PDB entry 5NO4 | electron microscopy, 5.16 A resolution (low resolution: residue-level contacts below are approximate; hydrogen-bond / salt-bridge calls are withheld) | chains A and Z of the 20 polymer chains in the assembly

Chain A:
Molecule: 16S ribosomal RNA
Organism: Escherichia coli (strain K12)
Sequence (1534 nucleotides; each row starts with the number of its first residue):
     1 AAAUUGAAGAGUUUGAUCAUGGCUCAGAUUGAACGCUGGCGGCAGGCCUA
    51 ACACAUGCAAGUCGAACGGUAACAGGAAGAAGCUUGCUUCUUUGCUGACG
   101 AGUGGCGGACGGGUGAGUAAUGUCUGGGAAACUGCCUGAUGGAGGGGGAU
   151 AACUACUGGAAACGGUAGCUAAUACCGCAUAACGUCGCAAGACCAAAGAG
   201 GGGGACCUUCGGGCCUCUUGCCAUCGGAUGUGCCCAGAUGGGAUUAGCUA
   251 GUAGGUGGGGUAACGGCUCACCUAGGCGACGAUCCCUAGCUGGUCUGAGA
   301 GGAUGACCAGCCACACUGGAACUGAGACACGGUCCAGACUCCUACGGGAG
   351 GCAGCAGUGGGGAAUAUUGCACAAUGGGCGCAAGCCUGAUGCAGCCAUGC
   401 CGCGUGUAUGAAGAAGGCCUUCGGGUUGUAAAGUACUUUCAGCGGGGAGG
   451 AAGGGAGUAAAGUUAAUACCUUUGCUCAUUGACGUUACCCGCAGAAGAAG
   501 CACCGGCUAACUCCGUGCCAGCAGCCXCGGUAAUACGGAGGGUGCAAGCG
   551 UUAAUCGGAAUUACUGGGCGUAAAGCGCACGCAGGCGGUUUGUUAAGUCA
   601 GAUGUGAAAUCCCCGGGCUCAACCUGGGAACUGCAUCUGAUACUGGCAAG
   651 CUUGAGUCUCGUAGAGGGGGGUAGAAUUCCAGGUGUAGCGGUGAAAUGCG
   701 UAGAGAUCUGGAGGAAUACCGGUGGCGAAGGCGGCCCCCUGGACGAAGAC
   751 UGACGCUCAGGUGCGAAAGCGUGGGGAGCAAACAGGAUUAGAUACCCUGG
   801 UAGUCCACGCCGUAAACGAUGUCGACUUGGAGGUUGUGCCCUUGAGGCGU
   851 GGCUUCCGGAGCUAACGCGUUAAGUCGACCGCCUGGGGAGUACGGCCGCA
   901 AGGUUAAAACUCAAAUGAAUUGACGGGGGCCCGCACAAGCGGUGGAGCAU
   951 GUGGUUUAAUUCGAUGXAACGCGAAGAACCUUACCUGGUCUUGACAUCCA
  1001 CGGAAGUUUUCAGAGAUGAGAAUGUGCCUUCGGGAACCGUGAGACAGGUG
  1051 CUGCAUGGCUGUCGUCAGCUCGUGUUGUGAAAUGUUGGGUUAAGUCCCGC
  1101 AACGAGCGCAACCCUUAUCCUUUGUUGCCAGCGGUCCGGCCGGGAACUCA
  1151 AAGGAGACUGCCAGUGAUAAACUGGAGGAAGGUGGGGAUGACGUCAAGUC
  1201 AUCAUGGCCCUUACGACCAGGGCUACACACGUGCUACAAUGGCGCAUACA
  1251 AAGAGAAGCGACCUCGCGAGAGCAAGCGGACCUCAUAAAGUGCGUCGUAG
  1301 UCCGGAUUGGAGUCUGCAACUCGACUCCAUGAAGUCGGAAUCGCUAGUAA
  1351 UCGUGGAUCAGAAUGCCACGGUGAAUACGUUCCCGGGCCUUGUACACACC
  1401 GCCCGUXACACCAUGGGAGUGGGUUGCAAAAGAAGUAGGUAGCUUAACCU
  1451 UCGGGAGGGCGCUUACCACUUUGUGAUUCAUGACUGGGGUGAAGUCGUAA
  1501 CAAGGUAACCGUAGGGGAACCUGCGGUUGGAUCA
Modified positions: PSU (pseudouridine-5'-monophosphate) at position 516, G7M (N7-methyl-guanosine-5'-monophosphate) at position 527, 2MG (2N-methylguanosine-5'-monophosphate) at position 966, 5MC (5-methylcytidine-5'-monophosphate) at position 967, 2MG (2N-methylguanosine-5'-monophosphate) at position 1207, 4OC (4n,o2'-methylcytidine-5'-monophosphate) at position 1402, 5MC (5-methylcytidine-5'-monophosphate) at position 1407, UR3 (3-methyluridine-5'-monophoshate) at position 1498, 2MG (2N-methylguanosine-5'-monophosphate) at position 1516, MA6 (6N-dimethyladenosine-5'-monophoshate) at position 1518, MA6 (6N-dimethyladenosine-5'-monophoshate) at position 1519
Metal / ion sites: Mg2+ site 1 near G21 (its only coordinating residue here); Mg2+ site 2 near G100 (its only coordinating residue here); Mg2+ site 3 near G113 (its only coordinating residue here); Mg2+ site 4 near U114 (its only coordinating residue here); Mg2+ site 5: A116, G117, G289; Mg2+ site 6: G145, A197; Mg2+ site 7: A174, C175; Mg2+ site 8: U180, C194, A195; Mg2+ site 9 near C328 (its only coordinating residue here); Mg2+ site 10 near A329 (its only coordinating residue here); Mg2+ site 11 near C352 (its only coordinating residue here); Mg2+ site 12: C355, A356; 35 more Mg2+ sites not listed

Chain Z:
Name: Small ribosomal subunit biogenesis GTPase RsgA
Organism: Escherichia coli (strain K12)
Notes: EC 3.6.1.-
UniProt: P39286 (RSGA_ECOLI); residues 34-346 here = UniProt positions 34-346
Sequence (313 residues; row label = number of the first residue in the row):
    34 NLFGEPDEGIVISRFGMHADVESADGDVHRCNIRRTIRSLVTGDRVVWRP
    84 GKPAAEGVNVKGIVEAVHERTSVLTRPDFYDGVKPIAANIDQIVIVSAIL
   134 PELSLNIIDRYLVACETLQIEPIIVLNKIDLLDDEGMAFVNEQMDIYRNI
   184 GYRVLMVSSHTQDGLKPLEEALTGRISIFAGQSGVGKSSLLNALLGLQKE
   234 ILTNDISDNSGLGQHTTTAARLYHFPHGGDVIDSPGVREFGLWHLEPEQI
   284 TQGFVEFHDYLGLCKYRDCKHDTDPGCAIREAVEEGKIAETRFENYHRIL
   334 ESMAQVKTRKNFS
Metal / ion sites: Mg2+: Ser-221, Thr-250 (together with GMP-PNP); Zn2+: Cys-297, Cys-302, His-304, Cys-310
Ligand contacts: GMP-PNP (GNP; phosphoaminophosphonic acid-guanylate ester): Asn-160, Lys-161, Asp-163, Leu-164, Ser-191, Ser-192, His-193, Gln-215, Ser-216, Gly-217, Val-218, Gly-219, Lys-220, Ser-221, Ser-222, Asp-238, Ser-240, Gln-247, His-248, Thr-249, Thr-250, Gly-269
Swiss-Prot annotation at these positions:
  - region: Phe-287 to Gly-319 (Required for binding to mature and immature 30S ribosomes)
  - binding site (GTP): Asn-160 to Asp-163, Gly-214 to Ser-222
  - binding site (Zn(2+)): Cys-297, Cys-302, His-304, Cys-310

How chain A and chain Z interact:
Contacting residue pairs - 67 pairs, chain A then chain Z:
  C519(A) / Arg-68(Z)
  C519(A) / Thr-69(Z)
  A520(A) / Asn-34(Z)
  G521(A) / Asn-34(Z)
  U789(A) / Arg-331(Z)
  A790(A) / Asn-139(Z)
  A790(A) / Arg-143(Z)
  A790(A) / Gln-215(Z)
  A790(A) / Arg-271(Z)
  A790(A) / Phe-273(Z)
  A790(A) / Arg-331(Z)
  G791(A) / Glu-135(Z)
  G791(A) / Leu-245(Z)
  G791(A) / Arg-271(Z)
  A792(A) / Glu-135(Z)
  U793(A) / Leu-245(Z)
  G926(A) / Arg-342(Z)
  G945(A) / Arg-300(Z)
  A946(A) / Arg-300(Z)
  C1230(A) / Arg-300(Z)
  C1230(A) / Asp-301(Z)
  G1337(A) / Tyr-299(Z)
  G1338(A) / Tyr-299(Z)
  G1338(A) / Asp-301(Z)
  G1338(A) / Asp-307(Z)
  G1338(A) / Pro-308(Z)
  A1339(A) / Asp-301(Z)
  A1339(A) / Thr-306(Z)
  A1339(A) / Asp-307(Z)
  C1400(A) / Lys-343(Z)
  G1401(A) / Tyr-113(Z)
  4OC_1402(A) / Tyr-113(Z)
  5MC_1407(A) / Thr-251(Z)
  A1408(A) / Phe-48(Z)
  A1408(A) / Thr-251(Z)
  C1409(A) / Phe-48(Z)
  C1409(A) / His-51(Z)
  A1410(A) / His-51(Z)
  G1491(A) / Met-50(Z)
  A1492(A) / Arg-68(Z)
  A1493(A) / Gly-49(Z)
  A1493(A) / Met-50(Z)
  A1493(A) / Ile-66(Z)
  A1493(A) / Arg-68(Z)
  G1494(A) / Arg-47(Z)
  G1494(A) / Gly-49(Z)
  G1494(A) / Lys-117(Z)
  U1495(A) / Lys-117(Z)
  U1495(A) / Ala-252(Z)
  U1495(A) / Pro-268(Z)
  C1496(A) / His-248(Z)
  C1496(A) / Val-270(Z)
  C1496(A) / Glu-272(Z)
  G1497(A) / Val-270(Z)
  G1497(A) / Arg-271(Z)
  G1497(A) / Glu-272(Z)
  UR3_1498(A) / Phe-112(Z)
  UR3_1498(A) / Tyr-113(Z)
  UR3_1498(A) / Asp-114(Z)
  G1504(A) / Tyr-113(Z)
  G1505(A) / Tyr-113(Z)
  G1505(A) / Arg-342(Z)
  2MG_1516(A) / Asn-242(Z)
  G1517(A) / Asp-241(Z)
  G1517(A) / Asn-242(Z)
  G1517(A) / Gln-247(Z)
  G1517(A) / His-248(Z)
Other interface residues (no listed pair), chain A (37 interface residues in all): G944, A1229, C1403
Other interface residues (no listed pair), chain Z (46 interface residues in all): Arg-71, Asp-111, Ser-137, Thr-249, Gly-269, Glu-281, Cys-302, Asn-344

In short:
37 residues of chain A face 46 of chain Z across their interface. Bound to chain Z: GMP-PNP. A116(A), G117(A)
and G289(A) coordinate Mg2+ site 5. From UniProt: 13 GTP-binding residues and 4 Zn2+-binding residues on chain
Z.
Here chain A is 16S ribosomal RNA and chain Z is Small ribosomal subunit biogenesis GTPase RsgA, both from
Escherichia coli (strain K12). Entry 5NO4 (RsgA-GDPNP bound to the 30S ribosomal subunit (RsgA assembly
intermediate with uS3)) was determined by electron microscopy, deposited together with 5NO2.
